Entry 3RKO (X-ray diffraction, 3.00 A resolution); this record covers chains K and A of the 6 polymer chains in the assembly.

[Chain K]
Molecule: NADH-quinone oxidoreductase subunit K
From: Escherichia coli
Notes: EC 1.6.5.3
UniProt: C6E9S3 (C6E9S3_ECOBD); residues 1-100 here = UniProt positions 1-100
Amino-acid sequence (100 residues; row label = number of the first residue in the row):
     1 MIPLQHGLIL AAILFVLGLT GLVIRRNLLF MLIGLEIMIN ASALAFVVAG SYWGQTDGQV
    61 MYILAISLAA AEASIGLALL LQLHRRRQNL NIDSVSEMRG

[Chain A]
Molecule: NADH-quinone oxidoreductase subunit A
From: Escherichia coli
Notes: EC 1.6.5.3
UniProt: C6E9R4 (C6E9R4_ECOBD); residue numbers follow UniProt; this construct covers 1-147
Amino-acid sequence (147 residues; each row starts with the number of its first residue):
     1 MSMSTSTEVI AHHWAFAIFL IVAIGLCCLM LVGGWFLGGR ARARSKNVPF ESGIDSVGSA
    61 RLRLSAKFYL VAMFFVIFDV EALYLFAWST SIRESGWVGF VEAAIFIFVL LAGLVYLVRI
   121 GALDWTPARS RRERMNPETN SIANRQR
Not modelled in the structure: 1-14, 44-60, 127-147

[Interface between chain K and chain A]
Pairs across the interface (11; chain K residue first):
  I63(K) with Y84(A), hydrophobic
  L64(K) with Y84(A)
  S67(K) with V80(A); Y84(A), hydrogen bond
  A73(K) with Y69(A), hydrogen bond (backbone-side chain)
  S74(K) with Y69(A), hydrogen bond (backbone-side chain); M73(A), hydrogen bond
  L77(K) with Y69(A)
  A78(K) with Y69(A), hydrogen bond (backbone-side chain)
  L81(K) with Y69(A), hydrophobic
  R85(K) with R63(A)
Also at the interface, not in a pair above, chain K (11 interface residues in all): I66, A70
Also at the interface, not in a pair above, chain A (7 interface residues in all): S65, L83

[Overview]
11 residues of chain K face 7 of chain A across their interface, with 5 hydrogen bonds. Among the polar pairs
are S67(K)-Y84(A), A73(K)-Y69(A) and S74(K)-Y69(A).
Here chain K is NADH-quinone oxidoreductase subunit K and chain A is NADH-quinone oxidoreductase subunit A,
both from Escherichia coli. Entry 3RKO (Crystal structure of the membrane domain of respiratory complex I from
E. coli at 3.0 angstrom ...) was determined by X-ray diffraction.
